PDB entry 4GWP | X-ray diffraction, 4.20 A resolution (low resolution: residue-level contacts below are approximate; hydrogen-bond / salt-bridge calls are withheld) | chains C and E of the 7 polymer chains in the assembly

[Chain C]
Molecule: Mediator of RNA polymerase II transcription subunit 8
Organism: Saccharomyces cerevisiae
Reference sequence: P38304 (MED8_YEAST); numbering as in UniProt (aligned over 1-223)
Chain sequence (407 residues; numbered 1 to 407; the number before each row is that of its first residue):
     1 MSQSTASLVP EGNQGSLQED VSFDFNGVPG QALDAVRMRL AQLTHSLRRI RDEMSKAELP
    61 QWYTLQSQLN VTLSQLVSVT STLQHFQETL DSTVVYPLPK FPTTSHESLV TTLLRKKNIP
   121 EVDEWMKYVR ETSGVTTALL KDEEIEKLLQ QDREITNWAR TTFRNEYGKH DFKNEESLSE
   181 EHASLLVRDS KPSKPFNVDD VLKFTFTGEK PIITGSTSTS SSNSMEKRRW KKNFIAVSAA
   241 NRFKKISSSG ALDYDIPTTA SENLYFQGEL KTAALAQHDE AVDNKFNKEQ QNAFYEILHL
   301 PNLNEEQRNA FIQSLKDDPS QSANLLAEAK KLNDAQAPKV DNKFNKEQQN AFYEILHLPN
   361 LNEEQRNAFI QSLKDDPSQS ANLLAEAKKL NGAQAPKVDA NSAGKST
Disordered / not traced: 1-22, 174-181, 215-407
Differences from the reference sequence: expression tag (224-407)

[Chain E]
Molecule: Mediator of RNA polymerase II transcription subunit 18
Organism: Saccharomyces cerevisiae
Reference sequence: P32585 (MED18_YEAST); residue numbers follow UniProt; this construct covers 1-307
Chain sequence (307 residues; each row starts with the number of its first residue):
     1 MVQQLSLFGS IGDDGYDLLI STLTTISGNP PLLYNSLCTV WKPNPSYDVE NVNSRNQLVE
    61 PNRIKLSKEV PFSYLIDETM MDKPLNFRIL KSFTNDKIPL NYAMTRNILH NTVPQVTNFN
   121 STNEDQNNSK HTEDTVNESR NSDDIIDVDM DASPAPSNES CSPWSLQISD IPAAGNNRSV
   181 SMQTIAETII LSSAGKNSSV SSLMNGLGYV FEFQYLTIGV KFFMKHGLIL ELQKIWQIEE
   241 AGNSQITSGG FLLKAYINVS RGTDIDRINY TETALMNLKK ELQGYIELSV PDRQSMDSRV
   301 AHGNILI
Disordered / not traced: 1, 111-157, 302-307
Swiss-Prot annotation at these positions:
  - mutagenesis: Thr-22 (T22I: In SRB5-1; suppresses the phenotypic defects of an RNA polymerase II CTD truncation)

[Interface between chain C and chain E]
Contacting residue pairs (37; chain C residue first):
  Pro-195(C) with Ser-10(E); Ile-11(E); Gly-12(E); Gly-249(E); Gly-250(E)
  Phe-196(C) with Ser-10(E); Thr-247(E); Ser-248(E); Phe-251(E); Leu-252(E)
  Val-198(C) with Phe-8(E)
  Asp-199(C) with Pro-291(E); Asp-292(E); Ser-295(E)
  Val-201(C) with Leu-252(E)
  Leu-202(C) with Phe-8(E); Pro-291(E); Ser-295(E)
  Lys-203(C) with Ser-295(E)
  Phe-204(C) with Phe-213(E); Gln-237(E); Ile-246(E)
  Thr-205(C) with Phe-213(E); Tyr-215(E)
  Phe-206(C) with Arg-63(E); Ser-169(E); Gln-183(E); Ser-295(E); Met-296(E); Asp-297(E); Ser-298(E)
  Thr-207(C) with Arg-63(E); Glu-212(E); Phe-213(E); Asp-297(E)
  Gly-208(C) with Phe-213(E)
  Lys-210(C) with Gln-237(E)
Interface residues without a listed pair, chain E (28 interface residues in all): Gly-9, Ile-235, Gln-294, Ala-301

[Overview]
13 residues of chain C face 28 of chain E across their interface. Curated annotation (UniProt) lists one
mutagenesis site on chain E.
Here chain C is Mediator of RNA polymerase II transcription subunit 8 and chain E is Mediator of RNA
polymerase II transcription subunit 18, both from Saccharomyces cerevisiae. Entry 4GWP (Structure of the
Mediator Head Module from S. cerevisiae) was determined by X-ray diffraction, deposited together with 4GWQ.
